PDB entry 8EOE | electron microscopy, 3.20 A resolution | chains D and T of the 9 polymer chains in the assembly

== Chain D ==
Name: DNA-directed RNA polymerase subunit beta'
From: Mycobacterium tuberculosis H37Rv
Notes: EC 2.7.7.6
Reference sequence: P9WGY7 (RPOC_MYCTU); residue numbers follow UniProt; this construct covers 1-1316
Chain sequence (1316 residues; each row starts with the number of its first residue):
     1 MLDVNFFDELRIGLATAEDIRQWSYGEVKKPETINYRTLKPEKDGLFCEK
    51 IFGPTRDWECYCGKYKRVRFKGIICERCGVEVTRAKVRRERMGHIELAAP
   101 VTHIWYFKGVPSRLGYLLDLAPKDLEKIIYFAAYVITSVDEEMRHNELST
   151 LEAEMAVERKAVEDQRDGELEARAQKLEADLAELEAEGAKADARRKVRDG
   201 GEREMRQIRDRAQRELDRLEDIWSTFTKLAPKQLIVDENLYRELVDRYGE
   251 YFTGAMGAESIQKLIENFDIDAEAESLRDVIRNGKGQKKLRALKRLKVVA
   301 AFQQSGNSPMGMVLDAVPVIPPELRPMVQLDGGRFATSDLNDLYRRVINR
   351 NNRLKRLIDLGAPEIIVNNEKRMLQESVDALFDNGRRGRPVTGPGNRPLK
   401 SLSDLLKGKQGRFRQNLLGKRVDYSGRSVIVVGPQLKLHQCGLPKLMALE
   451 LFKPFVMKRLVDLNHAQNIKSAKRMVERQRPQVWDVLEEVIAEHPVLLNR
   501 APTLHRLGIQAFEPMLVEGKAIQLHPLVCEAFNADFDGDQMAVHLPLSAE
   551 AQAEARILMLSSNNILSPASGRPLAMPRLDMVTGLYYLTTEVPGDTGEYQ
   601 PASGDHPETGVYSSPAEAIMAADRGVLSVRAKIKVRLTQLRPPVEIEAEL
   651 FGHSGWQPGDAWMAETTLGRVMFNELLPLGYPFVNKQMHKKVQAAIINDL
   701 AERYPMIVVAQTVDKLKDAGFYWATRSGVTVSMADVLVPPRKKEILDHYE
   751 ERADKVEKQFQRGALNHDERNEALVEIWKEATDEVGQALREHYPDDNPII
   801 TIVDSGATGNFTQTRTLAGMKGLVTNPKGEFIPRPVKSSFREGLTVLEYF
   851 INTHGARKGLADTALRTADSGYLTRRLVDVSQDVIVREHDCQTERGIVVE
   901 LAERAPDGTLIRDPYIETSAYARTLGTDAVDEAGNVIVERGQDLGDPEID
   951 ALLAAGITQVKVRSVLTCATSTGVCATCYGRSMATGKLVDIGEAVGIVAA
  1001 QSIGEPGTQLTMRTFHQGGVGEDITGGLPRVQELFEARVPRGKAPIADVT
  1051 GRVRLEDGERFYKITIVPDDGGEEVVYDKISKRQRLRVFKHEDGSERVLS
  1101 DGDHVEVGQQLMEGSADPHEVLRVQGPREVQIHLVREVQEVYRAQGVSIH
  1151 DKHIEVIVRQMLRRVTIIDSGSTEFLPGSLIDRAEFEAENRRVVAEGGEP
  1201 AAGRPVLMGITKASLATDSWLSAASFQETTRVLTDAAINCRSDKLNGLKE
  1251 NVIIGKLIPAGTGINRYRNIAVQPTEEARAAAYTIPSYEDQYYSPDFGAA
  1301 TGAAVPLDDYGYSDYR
Disordered / not traced: 1, 1013-1024, 1283-1316
Metal / ion sites: Zn2+ site 1: Cys60, Cys62, Cys75, Cys78; Mg2+: Asp535, Asp537, Asp539 (shared with 1 residue of chain R); Zn2+ site 2: Cys891, Cys968, Cys975, Cys978
Swiss-Prot annotation at these positions:
  - binding site (Zn(2+)): Cys60, Cys62, Cys75, Cys78, Cys891, Cys968, Cys975, Cys978
  - binding site (Mg(2+)): Asp535, Asp537, Asp539

== Chain T ==
Molecule: 40-nt DNA strand
Sequence (40 nucleotides; each row starts with the number of its first residue):
     1 CGGCAGTCGCCGTCTACCTCTCCAAGAGCAGCATGCGCCC
Disordered / not traced: 39-40

== How chain D and chain T interact ==
Contacting residue pairs (17):
  Leu330(D) - DC23(T)  base contact
  Pro394(D) - DA24(T)  sugar contact
  Lys409(D) - DC14(T)  salt bridge to the phosphate
  Lys409(D) - DT15(T)  salt bridge to the phosphate
  Arg414(D) - DT13(T)  salt bridge to the phosphate
  Arg421(D) - DC17(T)  salt bridge to the phosphate
  Arg427(D) - DC17(T)  sugar contact
  Ala501(D) - DA16(T)  sugar contact
  Pro502(D) - DT15(T)  base contact
  Thr867(D) - DC14(T)  base contact
  Ala868(D) - DT13(T)  phosphate contact
  Ala868(D) - DC14(T)  phosphate contact
  Tyr872(D) - DG12(T)  sugar contact
  Tyr872(D) - DT13(T)  sugar contact
  Gln1227(D) - DG12(T)  sugar contact
  Glu1228(D) - DC11(T)  phosphate contact
  Glu1228(D) - DG12(T)  hydrogen bond to the phosphate
Also at the interface, not in a pair above, chain D (20 interface residues in all): Val110, Asp331, Ala336, Arg386, Ala864, Gly871, Arg875
Also at the interface, not in a pair above, chain T (10 interface residues in all): DC10

== Overview ==
The interface between chain D and chain T involves 20 residues on one side and 10 on the other; the contacts
include 1 hydrogen bond and 4 salt bridges. Among the polar pairs are Glu1228(D)-DG12(T), Lys409(D)-DC14(T)
and Lys409(D)-DT15(T).
Here chain D is DNA-directed RNA polymerase subunit beta' (Mycobacterium tuberculosis H37Rv) and chain T is a
40-nt DNA strand. Entry 8EOE (Mycobacterium tuberculosis transcription elongation complex with Bacillus
subtilis NusG (EC_LG)) was determined by electron microscopy, deposited together with 8EHQ, 8EJ3, 8EOF, 8EOS,
8EOT and 8EXY.
